PDB entry 5AV8 | X-ray diffraction, 2.20 A resolution | chains D and J of the 10 polymer chains in the assembly

# Chain D
Protein: Histone H2B type 1-J
From: Homo sapiens
Reference sequence: P06899 (H2B1J_HUMAN); residues 0-125 here correspond to UniProt positions 1-126 (UniProt number = residue number + 1)
Chain sequence (129 residues; numbered -3 to 125; the number before each row is that of its first residue; numbers below 1 keep their minus sign (Gly-3 is residue -3)):
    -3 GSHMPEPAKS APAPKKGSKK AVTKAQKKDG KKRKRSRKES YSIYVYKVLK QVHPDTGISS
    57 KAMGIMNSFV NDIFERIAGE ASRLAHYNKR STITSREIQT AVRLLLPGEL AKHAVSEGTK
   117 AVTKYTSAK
Unresolved in the structure: -3 to 28
Sequence notes: expression tag (-3 to -1)
Ion coordination: Mn2+: Val48 (shared with 1 residue of chain E)
UniProt features mapped onto this chain:
  - modified residue: Pro1 (N-acetylproline), Glu2 (ADP-ribosyl glutamic acid), Lys5 (N6-(2-hydroxyisobutyryl)lysine), Ser6 (ADP-ribosylserine), Lys11 (N6-(beta-hydroxybutyryl)lysine), Lys12 (N6-(2-hydroxyisobutyryl)lysine), Ser14 (Phosphoserine), Lys15 (N6-acetyllysine), Lys16 (N6-(beta-hydroxybutyryl)lysine), Lys20 (N6-(2-hydroxyisobutyryl)lysine), Lys23 (N6-(2-hydroxyisobutyryl)lysine), Lys24 (N6-(2-hydroxyisobutyryl)lysine), Lys34 (N6-(2-hydroxyisobutyryl)lysine), Glu35 (PolyADP-ribosyl glutamic acid), Ser36 (Phosphoserine), Lys43 (N6-(2-hydroxyisobutyryl)lysine), Lys46 (N6-(2-hydroxyisobutyryl)lysine), Lys57 (N6,N6-dimethyllysine), Arg79 (Dimethylated arginine), Lys85 (N6,N6,N6-trimethyllysine) and 6 more in UniProt
  - glycosylation: Ser112 (O-linked (GlcNAc) serine)
  - cross-link (Glycyl lysine isopeptide (Lys-Gly)): Lys5 (interchain with G-Cter in SUMO2), Lys20 (interchain with G-Cter in SUMO2), Lys34 (interchain with G-Cter in ubiquitin), Lys120 (interchain with G-Cter in ubiquitin)

# Chain J
Molecule: 147-nt DNA strand
Sequence (147 nucleotides; numbered -73 to 73; the number before each row is that of its first residue; numbers below 1 keep their minus sign (DA-73 is residue -73)):
   -73 ATCAATATCC ACCTGCAGAT ACTACCAAAA GTGTATTTGG AAACTGCTCC ATCAAAAGGC
   -13 ATGTTCAGCT GGATTCCAGC TGAACATGCC TTTTGATGGA GCAGTTTCCA AATACACTTT
    47 TGGTAGTATC TGCAGGTGGA TATTGAT
Ion coordination: Mn2+ site 1: DG-35, DG-34; Mn2+ site 2 near DG-3 (its only coordinating residue here); Mn2+ site 3 near DG5 (its only coordinating residue here); Mn2+ site 4 near DG27 (its only coordinating residue here); Mn2+ site 5 near DG48 (its only coordinating residue here); Mn2+ site 6 near DG61 (its only coordinating residue here)

# How chain D and chain J interact
Pairs across the interface (16):
  Arg29(D) with DT-29(J), hydrogen bond to the base; DG-28(J), hydrogen bond to the sugar; DC-27(J), hydrogen bond to the phosphate
  Lys30(D) with DG49(J), base contact; DT50(J), sugar contact
  Arg31(D) with DT-26(J), sugar contact; DT50(J), sugar contact
  Ser32(D) with DT50(J), phosphate contact
  Arg33(D) with DG49(J), phosphate contact; DT50(J), phosphate contact
  Lys34(D) with DG49(J), hydrogen bond to the phosphate; DT50(J), hydrogen bond to the phosphate
  Glu35(D) with DG49(J), phosphate contact
  Ser36(D) with DG49(J), hydrogen bond to the phosphate
  Ile39(D) with DG48(J), phosphate contact
  Tyr40(D) with DG48(J), sugar contact
Also at the interface, not in a pair above, chain D (11 interface residues in all): Thr88
Also at the interface, not in a pair above, chain J (9 interface residues in all): DC-30, DA38

# Overview
The interface between chain D and chain J involves 11 residues on one side and 9 on the other; the contacts
include 6 hydrogen bonds. Polar pairs include Arg29(D)-DT-29(J), Arg29(D)-DG-28(J) and Arg29(D)-DC-27(J).
DG-35(J) and DG-34(J) form the Mn2+ site 1.
Here chain D is Histone H2B type 1-J (Homo sapiens) and chain J is a 147-nt DNA strand. Entry 5AV8 (human
nucleosome core particle) was determined by X-ray diffraction together with 5AV5, 5AV6, 5AV9, 5AVB and 5AVC
from the same study.
